Entry 5OU5 (X-ray diffraction, 2.20 A resolution); this record covers chains A and B of the 4 polymer chains in the assembly.

== Chain A (and B) ==
Name: Malic enzyme
Organism: Zea mays
Notes: chain B of this document is another copy of the same molecule, construct and numbering; everything in this record applies to it too
Reference sequence: B4F8P6 (B4F8P6_MAIZE); residue numbers follow UniProt; this construct covers 62-636
Amino-acid sequence (576 residues; each row starts with the number of its first residue):
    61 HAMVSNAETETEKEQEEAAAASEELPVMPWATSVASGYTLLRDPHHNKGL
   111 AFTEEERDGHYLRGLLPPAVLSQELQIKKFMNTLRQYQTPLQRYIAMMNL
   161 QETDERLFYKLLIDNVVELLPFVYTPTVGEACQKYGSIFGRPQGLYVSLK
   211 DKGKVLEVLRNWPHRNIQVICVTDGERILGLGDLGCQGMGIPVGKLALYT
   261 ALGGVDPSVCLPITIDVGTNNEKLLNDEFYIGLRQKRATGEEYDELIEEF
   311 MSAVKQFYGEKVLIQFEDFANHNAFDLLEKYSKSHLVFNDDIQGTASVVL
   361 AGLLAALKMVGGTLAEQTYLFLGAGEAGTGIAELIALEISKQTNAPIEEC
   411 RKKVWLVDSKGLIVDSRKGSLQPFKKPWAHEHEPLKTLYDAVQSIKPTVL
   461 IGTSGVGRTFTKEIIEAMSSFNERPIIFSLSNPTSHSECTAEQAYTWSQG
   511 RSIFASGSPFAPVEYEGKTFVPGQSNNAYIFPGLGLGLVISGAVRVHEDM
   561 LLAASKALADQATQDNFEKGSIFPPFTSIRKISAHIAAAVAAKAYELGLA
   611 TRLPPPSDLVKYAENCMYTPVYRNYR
Not modelled in the structure: 61-83 (chain B: 61-70)
Construct notes: expression tag (61)
Metal / ion sites: Na+ site 1: Gly204 (shared with Tyr98(B), Leu125(B) of chain B); Na+ site 2 near Ser208 (its only coordinating residue here); Na+ site 3 near Ala334 (its only coordinating residue here); Na+ site 4 near Tyr635 (its only coordinating residue here)

== How chain A and chain B interact ==
Contacting residue pairs (86; chain A residue first):
  Met88(A) - Tyr121(B)  hydrophobic
  Tyr98(A) - Pro202(B)  hydrogen bond (side chain-backbone)
  Tyr98(A) - Trp222(B)
  Tyr98(A) - Pro223(B)  hydrophobic
  Leu101(A) - Arg201(B)  hydrogen bond (backbone-side chain)
  Arg102(A) - Arg102(B)
  Arg102(A) - Pro104(B)
  Arg102(A) - Glu162(B)  salt bridge
  Arg102(A) - Arg201(B)
  Pro104(A) - Arg102(B)
  Leu110(A) - Phe199(B)  hydrophobic
  Tyr121(A) - Met88(B)  hydrophobic
  Tyr121(A) - Asn221(B)
  Arg123(A) - Asp211(B)
  Arg123(A) - Val218(B)
  Arg123(A) - Asn221(B)  hydrogen bond (backbone-side chain)
  Gly124(A) - Gly204(B)
  Gly124(A) - Leu205(B)
  Gly124(A) - Tyr206(B)  hydrogen bond (backbone-backbone)
  Gly124(A) - Val218(B)
  Leu125(A) - Pro202(B)
  Leu125(A) - Leu205(B)  hydrophobic
  Leu125(A) - Asn221(B)
  Leu125(A) - Trp222(B)  hydrophobic
  Leu126(A) - Tyr206(B)
  Pro127(A) - Phe199(B)
  Pro127(A) - Tyr206(B)
  Pro127(A) - Ile291(B)
  Pro128(A) - Cys246(B)
  Pro128(A) - Asp276(B)
  Pro128(A) - Ile291(B)
  Pro128(A) - Leu293(B)  hydrophobic
  Ala129(A) - Tyr290(B)
  Ala129(A) - Ile291(B)  hydrogen bond (backbone-backbone)
  Leu131(A) - Glu288(B)
  Leu135(A) - Glu288(B)
  Leu135(A) - Phe289(B)
  Lys138(A) - Glu288(B)  salt bridge
  Lys139(A) - Gly196(B)  hydrogen bond (side chain-backbone)
  Lys139(A) - Ser197(B)
  Lys139(A) - Phe199(B)
  Lys139(A) - Phe289(B)
  Thr143(A) - Ser197(B)
  Gln146(A) - Gln152(B)  hydrogen bond (backbone-side chain)
  Tyr147(A) - Tyr147(B)  hydrophobic
  Tyr147(A) - Gln152(B)
  Gln148(A) - Gln148(B)
  Thr149(A) - Gln148(B)
  Gln152(A) - Gln146(B)  hydrogen bond (side chain-backbone)
  Gln152(A) - Tyr147(B)
  Gln152(A) - Gln148(B)  hydrogen bond
  Asn159(A) - Asn159(B)  hydrogen bond
  Gly196(A) - Lys139(B)  hydrogen bond (backbone-side chain)
  Ser197(A) - Lys139(B)
  Ser197(A) - Thr143(B)
  Phe199(A) - Leu110(B)  hydrophobic
  Phe199(A) - Pro127(B)
  Arg201(A) - Thr163(B)
  Pro202(A) - Tyr98(B)
  Pro202(A) - Leu125(B)
  Pro202(A) - Leu126(B)  hydrophobic
  Gly204(A) - Gly124(B)
  Leu205(A) - Gly124(B)
  Tyr206(A) - Gly124(B)  hydrogen bond (backbone-backbone)
  Tyr206(A) - Leu126(B)
  Tyr206(A) - Pro127(B)
  Asp211(A) - Arg123(B)  salt bridge
  Val218(A) - Arg123(B)
  Val218(A) - Gly124(B)
  Asn221(A) - Tyr121(B)
  Asn221(A) - Arg123(B)  hydrogen bond (side chain-backbone)
  Asn221(A) - Leu125(B)
  Trp222(A) - Leu125(B)  hydrophobic
  Pro223(A) - Tyr98(B)  hydrophobic
  Cys246(A) - Pro128(B)
  Asp276(A) - Pro128(B)
  Glu288(A) - Leu131(B)
  Glu288(A) - Leu135(B)
  Glu288(A) - Lys138(B)  salt bridge
  Phe289(A) - Leu135(B)
  Phe289(A) - Lys139(B)
  Tyr290(A) - Ala129(B)
  Ile291(A) - Pro127(B)
  Ile291(A) - Pro128(B)
  Ile291(A) - Ala129(B)  hydrogen bond (backbone-backbone)
  Leu293(A) - Pro128(B)  hydrophobic
Other interface residues (no listed pair), chain A (55 interface residues in all): Asp103, Asn107, Leu122, Asn142, Ile155, Glu162, Thr163, Ile198, Ser208, Gly292
Other interface residues (no listed pair), chain B (52 interface residues in all): Leu101, Leu122, Asn142, Ile155, Ile198, Ser208, Gly292

== In short ==
55 residues of chain A face 52 of chain B across their interface; the contacts include 14 hydrogen bonds and 4
salt bridges. Polar contacts include Arg102(A)-Glu162(B), Lys138(A)-Glu288(B) and Asp211(A)-Arg123(B).
Chain A and chain B are both Malic enzyme (Zea mays); the structure, Crystal structure of maize chloroplastic
photosynthetic NADP(+)-dependent malic enzyme, was determined by X-ray diffraction together with 6C7N from the
same study.
